1JCK - chains A and B of the 4 polymer chains in the assembly; structure by X-ray diffraction, 3.50 A resolution.

Chain A:
Name: 14.3.D T cell antigen receptor
Source organism: Mus musculus
Notes: fragment: beta chain
Chain sequence (238 residues; row label = number of the first residue in the row; note: 7 numbers in that range are skipped by the numbering (no residue carries them; nothing is unmodelled there)):
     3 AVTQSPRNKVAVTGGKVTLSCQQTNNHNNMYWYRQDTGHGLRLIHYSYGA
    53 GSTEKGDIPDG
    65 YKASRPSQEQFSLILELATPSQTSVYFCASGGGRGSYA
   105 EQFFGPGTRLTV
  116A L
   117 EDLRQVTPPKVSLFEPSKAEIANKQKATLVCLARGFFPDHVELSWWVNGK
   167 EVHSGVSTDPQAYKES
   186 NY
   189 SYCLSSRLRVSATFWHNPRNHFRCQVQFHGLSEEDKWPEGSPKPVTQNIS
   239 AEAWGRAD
Differences from the reference sequence: engineered mutation Gln24 (Asn53 in 1791255), Gln74 (Asn102 in 1791255), Gln121 (Asn146 in 1791255); insertion (99-101)
Disulfides: Cys23-Cys92, Cys147-Cys212

Chain B:
Name: Staphylococcal enterotoxin C3
Source organism: Staphylococcus aureus
UniProtKB: P0A0L5 (ENTC3_STAAU); residues 1-239 here correspond to UniProt positions 28-266 (UniProt number = residue number + 27)
Chain sequence (239 residues; each row starts with the number of its first residue):
     1 ESQPDPMPDDLHKSSEFTGTMGNMKYLYDDHYVSATKVKSVDKFLAHDLI
    51 YNINDKKLNNYDKVKTELLNEDLANKYKDEVVDVYGSNYYVNCYFSSKDN
   101 VGKVTSGKTCMYGGITKHEGNHFDNGNLQNVLIRVYENKRNTISFEVQTD
   151 KKSVTAQELDIKARNFLINKKNLYEFNSSPYETGYIKFIESNGNTFWYDM
   201 MPAPGDKFDQSKYLMIYKDNKMVDSKSVKIEVHLTTKNG
Differences from the reference sequence: conflict Asn54 (Ser81 in P0A0L5), Asn59 (Lys86 in P0A0L5), Asn75 (Lys102 in P0A0L5), Ser106 (Gly133 in P0A0L5), Ile133 (Val160 in P0A0L5), Ser191 (Asn218 in P0A0L5), Ile216 (Met243 in P0A0L5), Lys218 (Asn245 in P0A0L5), Met222 (Thr249 in P0A0L5)
Disulfides: Cys93-Cys110
Curated features (UniProtKB/Swiss-Prot):
  - binding site (Zn(2+)): Asp9, Asp83, His118, His122

Chain A / chain B interface:
Residue-residue contacts (25):
  Asn28(A) with Val104(B), hydrogen bond (side chain-backbone); Ser106(B), hydrogen bond
  Asn30(A) with Gly102(B), hydrogen bond (side chain-backbone); Lys103(B), hydrogen bond (side chain-backbone); Val104(B)
  Tyr50(A) with Val91(B)
  Gly51(A) with Val91(B)
  Ala52(A) with Tyr90(B)
  Gly53(A) with Asn23(B); Tyr26(B); Gln210(B), hydrogen bond (backbone-side chain)
  Ser54(A) with Asn23(B); Val91(B)
  Thr55(A) with Thr20(B), hydrogen bond (backbone-side chain); Asn23(B), hydrogen bond (backbone-side chain)
  Glu56(A) with Thr20(B)
  Lys57(A) with Gly19(B); Thr20(B)
  Lys66(A) with Phe176(B)
  Pro70(A) with Leu58(B); Asn60(B), hydrogen bond (backbone-side chain)
  Ser71(A) with Asn60(B)
  Gln72(A) with Val104(B), hydrogen bond (side chain-backbone); Thr105(B); Ser106(B), hydrogen bond
Also at the interface, not in a pair above, chain B (17 interface residues in all): Thr18, Asn177

Overview:
The interface between chain A and chain B involves 14 residues on one side and 17 on the other; the contacts
include 10 hydrogen bonds. Polar pairs include Asn28(A)-Val104(B), Asn28(A)-Ser106(B) and Asn30(A)-Gly102(B).
From UniProt: 4 Zn2+-binding residues on chain B.
Chain A is 14.3.D T cell antigen receptor (Mus musculus) and chain B is Staphylococcal enterotoxin C3
(Staphylococcus aureus); the structure, T-cell receptor beta chain complexed with SEC3 superantigen, was
determined by X-ray diffraction.
